PDB entry 6O5X | X-ray diffraction, 1.70 A resolution | chains A and B

[Chain A (and B)]
Protein: HIV-1 protease PR-S17
From: Human immunodeficiency virus 1
Notes: chain B of this document is another copy of the same molecule, construct and numbering; everything in this record applies to it too
UniProtKB: I7BFC3 (I7BFC3_9HIV1); residue numbers follow UniProt; this construct covers 1-99
Chain sequence (99 residues; row label = number of the first residue in the row):
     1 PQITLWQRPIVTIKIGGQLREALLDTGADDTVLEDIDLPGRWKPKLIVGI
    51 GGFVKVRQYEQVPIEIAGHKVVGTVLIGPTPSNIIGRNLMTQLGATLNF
Sequence notes: engineered mutation Leu46 (Met in I7BFC3), Val48 (Gly in I7BFC3), Ala67 (Cys in I7BFC3), Ile77 (Val in I7BFC3), Ser82 (Ala in I7BFC3), Leu93 (Ile in I7BFC3), Ala95 (Cys in I7BFC3)
Small-molecule neighbours: Inhibitor analogues of CA-p2 (0Q4; N-[(2R)-2-({N~5~-[amino(iminio)methyl]-L-ornithyl-L-valyl}amino)-4-methylpentyl]-L-phenylalanyl-L-alpha-glutamyl-L-alanyl-L-norleucinamide): Arg8, Leu23, Asp25, Gly27, Ala28, Asp29, Asp30, Val32, Ile47, Val48, Gly49, Ile50, Pro81, Ser82, Ile84
What the authors report for this chain:
  - binding site for Inhibitor analogues of CA-p2: Arg8, Leu23, Gly27, Asp29, Asp30, Lys45, Leu46, Val48, Ile50, Gln58, Leu76, Pro81, Ser82, Ile84
  - self-association interface (contacts with another copy of this molecule); pairs are residue here / residue on that copy: Arg8-Asp29 (salt bridge) (citing earlier work)
  - conformationally variable residues (side-chain flip): Lys45, Phe53
  - contacts within the chain: Lys45-Gln58

[Interface between chain A and chain B]
Contacting residue pairs (90):
  Pro1(A) - Leu97(B)
  Pro1(A) - Asn98(B)
  Pro1(A) - Phe99(B)  hydrogen bond (backbone-backbone)
  Gln2(A) - Thr96(B)
  Gln2(A) - Leu97(B)
  Gln2(A) - Asn98(B)  hydrogen bond
  Ile3(A) - Thr96(B)
  Ile3(A) - Leu97(B)  hydrogen bond (backbone-backbone)
  Ile3(A) - Phe99(B)  hydrophobic
  Thr4(A) - Ala95(B)
  Leu5(A) - Arg87(B)  hydrogen bond (backbone-side chain)
  Leu5(A) - Met90(B)  hydrophobic
  Leu5(A) - Thr91(B)
  Leu5(A) - Ala95(B)
  Trp6(A) - Arg87(B)  hydrogen bond (backbone-side chain)
  Trp6(A) - Thr91(B)
  Gln7(A) - Arg87(B)
  Arg8(A) - Asp29(B)  salt bridge
  Arg8(A) - Arg87(B)
  Pro9(A) - Thr26(B)
  Pro9(A) - Arg87(B)
  Leu23(A) - Gly27(B)
  Leu24(A) - Thr26(B)  hydrogen bond (backbone-side chain)
  Leu24(A) - Gly27(B)
  Leu24(A) - Leu97(B)  hydrophobic
  Asp25(A) - Asp25(B)
  Asp25(A) - Thr26(B)
  Asp25(A) - Gly27(B)  hydrogen bond (side chain-backbone)
  Thr26(A) - Leu5(B)
  Thr26(A) - Pro9(B)
  Thr26(A) - Leu24(B)  hydrogen bond (side chain-backbone)
  Thr26(A) - Asp25(B)
  Thr26(A) - Thr26(B)  hydrogen bond (backbone-side chain)
  Gly27(A) - Leu23(B)
  Gly27(A) - Leu24(B)
  Gly27(A) - Asp25(B)  hydrogen bond (backbone-side chain)
  Asp29(A) - Arg8(B)  salt bridge
  Ile47(A) - Ile50(B)  hydrophobic
  Val48(A) - Pro81(B)  hydrophobic
  Gly49(A) - Ile50(B)
  Gly49(A) - Pro81(B)
  Ile50(A) - Ile47(B)  hydrophobic
  Ile50(A) - Gly49(B)
  Ile50(A) - Ile50(B)  hydrogen bond (backbone-backbone)
  Ile50(A) - Gly52(B)
  Ile50(A) - Val54(B)  hydrophobic
  Ile50(A) - Thr80(B)
  Ile50(A) - Ile84(B)  hydrophobic
  Gly51(A) - Ile50(B)
  Gly51(A) - Gly51(B)
  Gly51(A) - Gly52(B)
  Gly51(A) - Val54(B)
  Gly52(A) - Ile50(B)
  Gly52(A) - Gly51(B)
  Val54(A) - Ile50(B)
  Val54(A) - Gly51(B)
  Pro79(A) - Ile50(B)
  Thr80(A) - Ile50(B)
  Pro81(A) - Gly49(B)
  Arg87(A) - Leu5(B)  hydrogen bond (side chain-backbone)
  Arg87(A) - Trp6(B)  hydrogen bond (side chain-backbone)
  Arg87(A) - Gln7(B)
  Arg87(A) - Arg8(B)
  Arg87(A) - Pro9(B)
  Thr91(A) - Leu5(B)
  Thr91(A) - Trp6(B)
  Leu93(A) - Phe99(B)
  Ala95(A) - Leu5(B)
  Ala95(A) - Asn98(B)
  Ala95(A) - Phe99(B)  hydrophobic
  Thr96(A) - Gln2(B)
  Thr96(A) - Ile3(B)
  Thr96(A) - Thr96(B)
  Thr96(A) - Leu97(B)
  Thr96(A) - Asn98(B)  hydrogen bond (backbone-backbone)
  Leu97(A) - Pro1(B)
  Leu97(A) - Gln2(B)
  Leu97(A) - Ile3(B)  hydrogen bond (backbone-backbone)
  Leu97(A) - Leu24(B)  hydrophobic
  Leu97(A) - Thr26(B)
  Leu97(A) - Thr96(B)
  Asn98(A) - Pro1(B)
  Asn98(A) - Gln2(B)  hydrogen bond
  Asn98(A) - Ala95(B)
  Asn98(A) - Thr96(B)  hydrogen bond (backbone-backbone)
  Asn98(A) - Asn98(B)  hydrogen bond
  Phe99(A) - Pro1(B)  hydrogen bond (backbone-backbone)
  Phe99(A) - Leu24(B)  hydrophobic
  Phe99(A) - Ala67(B)  hydrophobic
  Phe99(A) - Ala95(B)  hydrophobic
Also at the interface, not in a pair above, chain A (39 interface residues in all): Val32, Phe53, Ala67, His69, Met90, Gly94
Also at the interface, not in a pair above, chain B (39 interface residues in all): Thr4, Val11, Val48, Phe53, Pro79, Leu93, Gly94

[In short]
Chain A and chain B each contribute 39 residues to their interface; the contacts include 19 hydrogen bonds and
2 salt bridges. Polar pairs include Arg8(A)-Asp29(B), Gln2(A)-Asn98(B) and Leu5(A)-Arg87(B). From the paper: a
binding site for Inhibitor analogues of CA-p2 at Arg8(A), Leu23(A) and Gly27(A) among others; conformational
variability at Lys45(A) and Phe53(A).
Both chains are HIV-1 protease PR-S17 (Human immunodeficiency virus 1). Entry 6O5X (Crystal Structure of
multi-drug resistant HIV-1 protease PR-S17 with substrate analog CA-p2) was determined by X-ray diffraction
(same publication as 6O48, 6O54, 6O57 and 6O5A).
